Entry 8SP3 (electron microscopy, 3.52 A resolution); this record covers chains B and D of the 8 polymer chains in the assembly.

[Chain B]
Name: short pAgo
Organism: Maribacter polysiphoniae
UniProtKB: A0A316E3U6 (A0A316E3U6_9FLAO); residue numbers follow UniProt; this construct covers 1-507
Chain sequence (507 residues; row label = number of the first residue in the row):
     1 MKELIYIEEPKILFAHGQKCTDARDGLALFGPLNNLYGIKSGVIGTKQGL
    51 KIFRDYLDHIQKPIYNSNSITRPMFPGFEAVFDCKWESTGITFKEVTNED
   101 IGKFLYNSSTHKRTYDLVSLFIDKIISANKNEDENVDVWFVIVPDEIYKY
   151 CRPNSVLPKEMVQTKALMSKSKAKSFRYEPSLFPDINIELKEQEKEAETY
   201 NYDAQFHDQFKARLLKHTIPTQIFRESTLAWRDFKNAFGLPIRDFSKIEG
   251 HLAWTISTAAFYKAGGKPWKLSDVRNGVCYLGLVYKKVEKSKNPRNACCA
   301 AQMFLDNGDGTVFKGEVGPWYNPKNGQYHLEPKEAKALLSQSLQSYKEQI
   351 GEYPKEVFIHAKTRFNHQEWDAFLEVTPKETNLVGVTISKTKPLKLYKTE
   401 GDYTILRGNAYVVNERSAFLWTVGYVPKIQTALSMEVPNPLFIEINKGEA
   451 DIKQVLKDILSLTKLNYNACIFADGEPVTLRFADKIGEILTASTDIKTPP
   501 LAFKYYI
Not modelled in the structure: 159-196
Metal / ion sites: Mg2+: Asn468, Ile507 (shared with 2 residues of chain C)

[Chain D]
Molecule: target DNA
Sequence (25 nucleotides; row label = number of the first residue in the row):
     1 CAACTAATAGATTAGAGCCGTCAAT
Not modelled in the structure: 1-3, 24-25

[How chain B and chain D interact]
Contacting residue pairs (22):
  Ser67(B) - DA23(D)  hydrogen bond to the phosphate
  Asn68(B) - DA23(D)  phosphate contact
  Arg72(B) - DT21(D)  phosphate contact
  Arg72(B) - DC22(D)  salt bridge to the phosphate
  Arg152(B) - DG17(D)  salt bridge to the phosphate
  Arg152(B) - DC18(D)  salt bridge to the phosphate
  Asn154(B) - DA16(D)  phosphate contact
  Asn154(B) - DG17(D)  phosphate contact
  Lys247(B) - DC22(D)  hydrogen bond to the base
  Tyr285(B) - DA14(D)  phosphate contact
  Tyr285(B) - DG15(D)  phosphate contact
  Lys286(B) - DG15(D)  salt bridge to the phosphate
  Lys287(B) - DG15(D)  hydrogen bond to the phosphate
  Glu289(B) - DA16(D)  phosphate contact
  Tyr328(B) - DT13(D)  sugar contact
  Tyr328(B) - DA14(D)  hydrogen bond to the sugar
  Lys362(B) - DT13(D)  sugar contact
  Lys362(B) - DA14(D)  phosphate contact
  Thr363(B) - DT13(D)  phosphate contact
  Arg364(B) - DT12(D)  hydrogen bond to the phosphate
  Arg364(B) - DT13(D)  salt bridge to the phosphate
  Met435(B) - DT21(D)  sugar contact
Other interface residues (no listed pair), chain B (17 interface residues in all): Pro153, Lys392

[Summary]
17 residues of chain B face 10 of chain D across their interface, with 5 hydrogen bonds and 5 salt bridges.
Among the polar pairs are Lys247(B)-DC22(D), Tyr328(B)-DA14(D) and Ser67(B)-DA23(D). Asn468(B) and Ile507(B)
coordinate Mg2+.
Here chain B is short pAgo (Maribacter polysiphoniae) and chain D is target DNA. Entry 8SP3 (Asymmetric dimer
of MapSPARTA bound with gRNA/tDNA hybrid) was determined by electron microscopy together with 8FEX, 8FFI,
8SP0, 8SPO and 8SQU from the same study.
